1TZ6 - chains A and B; structure by X-ray diffraction, 2.70 A resolution.

== Chain A (and B) ==
Protein: putative sugar kinase
From: Salmonella typhimurium LT2
Notes: EC 2.7.1.4; chain B of this document is another copy of the same molecule, construct and numbering; everything in this record applies to it too
UniProt: Q8ZKR2 (Q8ZKR2_SALTY); residues 1-319 here = UniProt positions 1-319
Sequence (339 residues; numbered -19 to 319; the number before each row is that of its first residue; numbers below 1 keep their minus sign (Met-19 is residue -19)):
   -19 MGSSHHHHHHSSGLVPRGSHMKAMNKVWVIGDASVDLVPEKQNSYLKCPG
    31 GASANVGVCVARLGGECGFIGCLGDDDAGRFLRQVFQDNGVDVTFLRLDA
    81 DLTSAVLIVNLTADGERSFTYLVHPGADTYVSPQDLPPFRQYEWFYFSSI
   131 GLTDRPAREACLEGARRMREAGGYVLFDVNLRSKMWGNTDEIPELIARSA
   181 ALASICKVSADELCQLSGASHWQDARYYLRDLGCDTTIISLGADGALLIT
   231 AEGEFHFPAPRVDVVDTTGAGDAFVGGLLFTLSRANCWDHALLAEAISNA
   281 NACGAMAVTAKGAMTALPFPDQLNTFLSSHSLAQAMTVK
Unresolved in the structure: -19 to 4, 91-97, 309-319 (chain B: -19 to 4, 91-98, 310-319)
Differences from the reference sequence: cloning artifact (-19 to 0)
Metal / ion sites: K+ site 1: Ala180, Ala181, Ala183, Gly213; K+ site 2: Asp246, Thr248, Ala287, Ala290, Gly292
Residues lining bound ligands:
  - AMP-PCP (ACP; phosphomethylphosphonic acid adenylate ester): Asp158, Val159, Asn160, Arg162, Lys187, Ser189, Glu192, Ser220, Leu221, Gly222, Ala223, Gly225, Ala226, Ala239, Pro240, Val242, Val244, Ala250, Gly251, Asp252, Phe254, Ala280, Asn281, Gly284, Ala285, Val288
  - 5-aminoimidazole ribonucleoside (AIS): Asp12, Ser14, Asp16, Gly30, Gly31, Ala32, Asn35, Leu87, Phe99, Tyr101, Asn160, Arg162, Met165, Thr248, Gly249, Asp252, Ala293
Swiss-Prot annotation at these positions:
  - active site: Asp252 (Proton acceptor)
  - binding site (5-amino-1-(beta-D-ribosyl)imidazole): Asp16, Gly31, Tyr101, Arg162, Asp252
  - binding site (ATP): Asp158 to Asn160, Lys187, Glu192, Ser220 to Gly225, Asn281
  - binding site (K(+)): Ala180, Ala181, Ala183, Gly213, Asp246, Thr248, Ala287, Ala290, Gly292
From the paper describing this entry:
  - binding site for 5-aminoimidazole ribonucleoside: Asp12, Asp16, Gly30 to Gly31, Asn35, Phe99, Tyr101, Arg162, Asp252
  - catalytic residues: Gly249 to Asp252 (proposed by the authors, not directly observed)
  - binding site for AMP-PCP: Asp158, Asn160, Lys187, Ser220, Gly225, Gly251, Asp252, Asn281, Val288
  - K+ coordination: Asp246, Thr248, Ala287, Ala290, Gly292

== Interface between chain A and chain B ==
Pairs across the interface (25):
  Leu17(A) - Leu17(B)  hydrophobic
  Leu17(A) - Tyr25(B)  hydrophobic
  Asn23(A) - Leu26(B)
  Asn23(A) - Lys27(B)  hydrogen bond (backbone-backbone)
  Ser24(A) - Tyr25(B)
  Tyr25(A) - Leu17(B)  hydrophobic
  Tyr25(A) - Ser24(B)  hydrogen bond (backbone-side chain)
  Tyr25(A) - Tyr25(B)  hydrogen bond (backbone-backbone)
  Tyr25(A) - Lys27(B)
  Tyr25(A) - Asp57(B)  hydrogen bond
  Tyr25(A) - Ala58(B)
  Leu26(A) - Asn23(B)
  Lys27(A) - Asn23(B)  hydrogen bond (backbone-backbone)
  Lys27(A) - Tyr25(B)
  Asp57(A) - Asn90(B)  hydrogen bond
  Val86(A) - Leu102(B)  hydrophobic
  Thr100(A) - Asp56(B)
  Leu102(A) - Val86(B)  hydrophobic
  Leu102(A) - Leu102(B)  hydrophobic
  Leu102(A) - Val103(B)
  Val103(A) - Leu102(B)  hydrophobic
  His104(A) - Leu102(B)  hydrogen bond (side chain-backbone)
  His104(A) - Val103(B)
  His104(A) - His104(B)  hydrogen bond
  His104(A) - Pro105(B)
Interface residues without a listed pair, chain A (18 interface residues in all): Pro19, Gln22, Thr83, Ile88, Asn90, Tyr101
Interface residues without a listed pair, chain B (19 interface residues in all): Glu20, Phe61, Thr83, Thr100

== Overview ==
Chain A and chain B form an interface of 18 and 19 residues respectively; the contacts include 8 hydrogen
bonds. Among the polar pairs are Tyr25(A)-Ser24(B), Tyr25(A)-Asp57(B) and Asp57(A)-Asn90(B). Ligands of chain
A: AMP-PCP and 5-aminoimidazole ribonucleoside. The paper reports the catalytic residue Gly249(A); a binding
site for AMP-PCP at Asp158(A), Asn160(A) and Lys187(A) among others.
Chain A and chain B are both putative sugar kinase (Salmonella typhimurium LT2); the structure, Crystal
structure of aminoimidazole riboside kinase from Salmonella enterica complexed with aminoimidazole riboside
and ATP analog, was determined by X-ray diffraction, deposited together with 1TZ3 and 1TYY.
